Entry 4NWB (X-ray diffraction, 1.80 A resolution); this record covers chain A.

== Chain A ==
Molecule: mRNA turnover protein 4
Organism: Chaetomium thermophilum
Amino-acid sequence (278 residues; each row starts with the number of its first residue):
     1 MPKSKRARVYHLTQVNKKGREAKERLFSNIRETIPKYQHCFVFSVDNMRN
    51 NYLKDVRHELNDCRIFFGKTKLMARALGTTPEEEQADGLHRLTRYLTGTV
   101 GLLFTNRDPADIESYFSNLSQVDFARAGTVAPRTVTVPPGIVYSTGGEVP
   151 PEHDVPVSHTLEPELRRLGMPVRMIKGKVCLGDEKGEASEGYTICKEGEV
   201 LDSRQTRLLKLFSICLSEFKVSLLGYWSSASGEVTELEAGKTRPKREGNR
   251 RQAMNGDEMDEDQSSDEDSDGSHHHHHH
Unresolved in the structure: 1-4, 18-24, 183-189, 251-278
Modified positions: Mse1, Mse254, Mse259 (selenomethionine); Mse48, Mse73, Mse170, Mse174 (selenomethionine; parent Met)

== Overview ==
Chain A is mRNA turnover protein 4 (Chaetomium thermophilum); the structure, Crystal structure of Mrt4, was
determined by X-ray diffraction.
